Entry 6UTH (electron microscopy, 3.40 A resolution); this record covers chains Q and g of the 35 polymer chains in the assembly.

[Chain Q]
Name: Proteasome subunit alpha
From: Thermoplasma acidophilum
Notes: EC 3.4.25.1
UniProtKB: P25156 (PSA_THEAC); residues 7-233 here = UniProt positions 7-233
Chain sequence (227 residues; each row starts with the number of its first residue):
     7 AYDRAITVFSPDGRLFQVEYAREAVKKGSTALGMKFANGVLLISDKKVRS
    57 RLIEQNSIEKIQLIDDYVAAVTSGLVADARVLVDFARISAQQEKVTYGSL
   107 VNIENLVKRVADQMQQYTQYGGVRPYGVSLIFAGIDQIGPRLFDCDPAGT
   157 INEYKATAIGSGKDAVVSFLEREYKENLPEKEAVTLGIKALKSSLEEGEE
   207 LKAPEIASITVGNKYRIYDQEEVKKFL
What the authors report for this chain:
  - mutagenesis - K66A: abolished binding to activators (citing earlier work)

[Chain g]
Name: Proteasome activator protein PA26
From: Trypanosoma brucei brucei
UniProtKB: Q38BM8 (Q38BM8_TRYB2); numbering as in UniProt (aligned over 4-223)
Chain sequence (229 residues; numbered 4 to 232; the number before each row is that of its first residue):
     4 KRAALIQNLRDSYTETSSFAVIEEWAAGTLQEIEGIAKAAVEAHGTIRNS
    54 TYGRAQAEKSPEQLLGVLQRYQDLCHNVYCQAETIRTVIAIRIPEHKEAD
   104 NLGVAVQHAVLKVIDELEIKTLGSGEKSGSGGAPTPIGMYALREYLSARS
   154 TVEDKLLGSVDAESGKTKGGSQSPSLLLELRQIDADFMLKVELATTHLST
   204 MVRAVINAYLLNWKKLIQPRGGHLDVLYR
Disordered / not traced: 162-171
Sequence notes: conflict G48 (Ala in Q38BM8), A102 (Glu in Q38BM8); expression tag (224-232)

[Chain Q / chain g interface]
Pairs across the interface (15; chain Q residue first):
  K33(Q) - Y231(g)
  G34(Q) - R232(g)
  S35(Q) - R232(g)  hydrogen bond (backbone-backbone)
  R55(Q) - D228(g)
  I64(Q) - R232(g)
  K66(Q) - R232(g)  hydrogen bond (side chain-backbone)
  S79(Q) - R232(g)
  G80(Q) - L230(g)
  G80(Q) - Y231(g)
  G80(Q) - R232(g)  hydrogen bond (backbone-backbone)
  L81(Q) - L230(g)
  L81(Q) - Y231(g)  hydrophobic
  V82(Q) - V229(g)
  V82(Q) - L230(g)  hydrogen bond (backbone-backbone)
  V82(Q) - R232(g)
Also at the interface, not in a pair above, chain Q (11 interface residues in all): S63
The authors on this interface:
  - hot spots on chain Q (mutagenesis) - K66A: abolished binding to another copy of this molecule (citing earlier work)

[Summary]
Chain Q and chain g form an interface of 11 and 5 residues respectively, with 4 hydrogen bonds. Polar contacts
include S35(Q)-R232(g), K66(Q)-R232(g) and G80(Q)-R232(g). The paper reports that K66A of chain Q abolishes
binding to activators; K66A of chain Q abolishes binding to another copy of this molecule.
Here chain Q is Proteasome subunit alpha (Thermoplasma acidophilum) and chain g is Proteasome activator
protein PA26 (Trypanosoma brucei brucei). Entry 6UTH (Allosteric coupling between alpha-rings of 20S
proteasome, 20S proteasome singly capped with a PA26/E102A_PANc, together with ...) was determined by electron
microscopy (same publication as 6UTF, 6UTG, 6UTI and 6UTJ).
